PDB entry 8AVV | electron microscopy, 3.40 A resolution | chains A and B

[Chain A (and B)]
Protein: Bacteriophytochrome, Response regulator
Organism: Deinococcus radiodurans R1
Notes: EC 2.7.13.3; chain B of this document is another copy of the same molecule, construct and numbering; everything in this record applies to it too
UniProtKB: chimeric construct of Q9RZA4, Q9RZA5: residues 1-755 from Q9RZA4 (BPHY_DEIRA) positions 1-755 (same numbers); residues 768-916 from Q9RZA5 positions 1-149 (UniProt number = residue number - 767)
Sequence (938 residues; row label = number of the first residue in the row; numbers below 1 keep their minus sign (Met-13 is residue -13)):
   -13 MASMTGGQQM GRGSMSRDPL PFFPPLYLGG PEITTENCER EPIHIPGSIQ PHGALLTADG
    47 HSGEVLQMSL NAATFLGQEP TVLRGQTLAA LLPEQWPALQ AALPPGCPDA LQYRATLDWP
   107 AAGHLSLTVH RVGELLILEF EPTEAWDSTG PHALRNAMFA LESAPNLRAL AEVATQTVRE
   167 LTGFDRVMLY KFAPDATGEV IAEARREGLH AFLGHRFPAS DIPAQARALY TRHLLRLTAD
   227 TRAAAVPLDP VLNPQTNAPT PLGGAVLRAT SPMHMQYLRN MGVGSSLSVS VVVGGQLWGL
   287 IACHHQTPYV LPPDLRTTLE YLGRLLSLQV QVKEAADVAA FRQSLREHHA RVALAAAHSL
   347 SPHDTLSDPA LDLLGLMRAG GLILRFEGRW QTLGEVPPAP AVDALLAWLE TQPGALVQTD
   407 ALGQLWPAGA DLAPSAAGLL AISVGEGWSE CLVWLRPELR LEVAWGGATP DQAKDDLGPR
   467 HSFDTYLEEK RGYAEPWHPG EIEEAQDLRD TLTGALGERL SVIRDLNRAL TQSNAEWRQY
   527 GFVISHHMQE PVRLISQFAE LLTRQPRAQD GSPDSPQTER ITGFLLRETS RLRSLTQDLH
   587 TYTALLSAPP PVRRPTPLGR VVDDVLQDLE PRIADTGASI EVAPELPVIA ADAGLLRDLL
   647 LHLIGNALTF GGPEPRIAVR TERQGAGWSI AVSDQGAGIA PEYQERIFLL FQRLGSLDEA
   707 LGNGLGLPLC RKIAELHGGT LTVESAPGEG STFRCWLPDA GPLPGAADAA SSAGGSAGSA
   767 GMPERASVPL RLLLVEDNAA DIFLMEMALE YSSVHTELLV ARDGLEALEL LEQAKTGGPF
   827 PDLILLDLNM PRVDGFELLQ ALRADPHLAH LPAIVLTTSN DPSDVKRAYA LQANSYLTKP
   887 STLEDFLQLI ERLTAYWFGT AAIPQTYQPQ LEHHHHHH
Not modelled in the structure: -13 to 6, 107-108, 131-137, 520-924 (chain B: -13 to 6, 131-137, 520-924)
Construct notes: initiating methionine (-13); expression tag (-12 to 0, 917-924); linker (756-767)
Residues lining bound ligands: 2(R),3(E)- phytochromobilin (LBV; 3-[2-[(Z)-[3-(2-carboxyethyl)-5-[(Z)-(4-ethenyl-3-methyl-5-oxidanylidene-pyrrol-2-ylidene)methyl]-4-methyl-pyrrol-1-ium -2-ylidene]methyl]-5-[(Z)-[(3E)-3-ethylidene-4-methyl-5-oxidanylidene-pyrrolidin-2-ylidene]methyl]-4-methyl-1H-pyrrol-3- yl]propanoic acid): Thr20, Thr21, Cys24, Glu27, Ile29, Met174, Tyr176, Phe203, Ser206, Asp207, Ile208, Pro209, Ala212, Tyr216, Arg254, Thr256, Ser257, Met259, His260, Tyr263, Met267, Ser272, Ser274, Leu286, His290, Pro465
UniProt features mapped onto this chain:
  - binding site (a tetrapyrrole): Cys24
  - modified residue: His532 (Phosphohistidine)

[Interface between chain A and chain B]
Pairs across the interface (60; chain A residue first):
  Ala96(A) - Phe145(B)
  Leu97(A) - Phe145(B)
  Leu97(A) - Ala146(B)  hydrophobic
  Leu97(A) - Ser149(B)
  Gln98(A) - Arg141(B)  hydrogen bond
  Gln98(A) - Phe145(B)
  Tyr99(A) - Asn142(B)
  Arg100(A) - His138(B)
  Arg100(A) - Arg141(B)
  Arg100(A) - Asn142(B)  hydrogen bond (backbone-side chain)
  Ala101(A) - His138(B)
  His138(A) - Arg100(B)
  His138(A) - Ala101(B)
  Leu140(A) - Tyr307(B)
  Arg141(A) - Gln98(B)  hydrogen bond
  Arg141(A) - Arg100(B)
  Arg141(A) - Thr303(B)
  Arg141(A) - Glu306(B)  salt bridge
  Arg141(A) - Tyr307(B)  hydrogen bond (backbone-side chain)
  Asn142(A) - Tyr99(B)
  Asn142(A) - Arg100(B)  hydrogen bond (side chain-backbone)
  Met144(A) - Tyr307(B)  hydrophobic
  Met144(A) - Arg310(B)
  Phe145(A) - Ala96(B)
  Phe145(A) - Leu97(B)
  Phe145(A) - Gln98(B)
  Ala146(A) - Leu97(B)  hydrophobic
  Glu148(A) - Arg310(B)  salt bridge
  Ser149(A) - Leu97(B)
  Thr303(A) - Arg141(B)  hydrogen bond
  Glu306(A) - Arg141(B)  salt bridge
  Tyr307(A) - Leu140(B)
  Tyr307(A) - Arg141(B)  hydrogen bond (side chain-backbone)
  Tyr307(A) - Met144(B)  hydrophobic
  Arg310(A) - Met144(B)
  Arg310(A) - Glu148(B)  salt bridge
  Leu314(A) - Leu314(B)  hydrophobic
  Gln317(A) - Gln317(B)
  Glu373(A) - Arg510(B)  salt bridge
  Gly431(A) - Gly500(B)
  Glu432(A) - Gly500(B)
  Thr499(A) - Thr499(B)
  Gly500(A) - Gly431(B)
  Gly500(A) - Glu432(B)  hydrogen bond (backbone-backbone)
  Leu502(A) - Gly503(B)
  Gly503(A) - Leu502(B)
  Arg505(A) - Leu506(B)
  Leu506(A) - Arg505(B)
  Leu506(A) - Leu506(B)
  Leu506(A) - Ile509(B)  hydrophobic
  Ile509(A) - Leu506(B)  hydrophobic
  Ile509(A) - Ile509(B)  hydrophobic
  Ile509(A) - Arg510(B)
  Arg510(A) - Glu373(B)  salt bridge
  Arg510(A) - Ile509(B)
  Asn513(A) - Leu516(B)
  Leu516(A) - Asn513(B)
  Leu516(A) - Leu516(B)
  Leu516(A) - Thr517(B)
  Thr517(A) - Leu516(B)
Other interface residues (no listed pair), chain A (42 interface residues in all): Pro94, Thr102, Leu220, Leu311, Ser313, Glu436, Leu512
Other interface residues (no listed pair), chain B (42 interface residues in all): Pro94, Thr102, Leu220, Leu311, Ser313, Glu436, Leu512

[In short]
The chain A/chain B interface involves 42 residues from each chain, with 8 hydrogen bonds and 6 salt bridges.
Polar pairs include Arg141(A)-Glu306(B), Glu148(A)-Arg310(B) and Glu373(A)-Arg510(B). Ligands of chain A:
2(R),3(E)- phytochromobilin. From UniProt: tetrapyrrole-binding residue Cys24(A) on chain A.
Both chains are Bacteriophytochrome, Response regulator (Deinococcus radiodurans R1). Entry 8AVV (Cryo-EM
structure of DrBphP photosensory module in Pr state) was determined by electron microscopy, deposited together
with 8AVW and 8AVX.
